Entry 7PEZ (electron microscopy, 7.90 A resolution (low resolution: residue-level contacts below are approximate; hydrogen-bond / salt-bridge calls are withheld)); this record covers chains o and J of the 11 polymer chains in the assembly.

# Chain o
Name: Histone H3.2
Source organism: Homo sapiens
UniProtKB: Q71DI3 (H32_HUMAN); residues 0-135 here correspond to UniProt positions 1-136 (UniProt number = residue number + 1)
Amino-acid sequence (136 residues; each row starts with the number of its first residue; numbering starts at 0):
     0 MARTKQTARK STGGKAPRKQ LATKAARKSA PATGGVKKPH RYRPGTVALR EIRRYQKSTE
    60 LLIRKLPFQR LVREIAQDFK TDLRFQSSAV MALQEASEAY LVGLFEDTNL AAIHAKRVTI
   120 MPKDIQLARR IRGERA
Disordered / not traced: 0-36, 134-135
Sequence notes: engineered mutation Ala110 (Cys111 in Q71DI3)

# Chain J
Molecule: 182-nt DNA strand
Source organism: synthetic construct
Sequence (182 nucleotides; numbered 3 to 184; the number before each row is that of its first residue):
     3 CGGCACTGGA ACAGGATGTA TATATGTGAC ACGTGCCTGG AGACTAGGGA GTAATCCCCT
    63 TGGCGGTTAA AACGCGGGGG ACAGCGCGTA CGTGCGTTTA AGCGGTGCTA GAGCTGTCTA
   123 CGACCAATTG AGCGGCCTCG GCACCGGGAT TCTCCAGGGG ATCCGGATGC TCGGGTCCGG
   183 CA

# Interface between chain o and chain J
Residue-residue contacts (21):
  Lys37(o) - DC157(J)
  Lys37(o) - DA158(J)
  Arg40(o) - DG78(J)
  Arg42(o) - DG81(J)
  Arg42(o) - DC156(J)
  Arg42(o) - DC157(J)
  Thr45(o) - DC156(J)
  Arg63(o) - DA73(J)
  Arg72(o) - DT63(J)
  Arg83(o) - DT62(J)
  Arg83(o) - DT63(J)
  Phe84(o) - DT62(J)
  Phe84(o) - DT63(J)
  Gln85(o) - DT62(J)
  Arg116(o) - DA83(J)
  Arg116(o) - DC84(J)
  Val117(o) - DG82(J)
  Val117(o) - DA83(J)
  Thr118(o) - DG82(J)
  Thr118(o) - DA83(J)
  Met120(o) - DC84(J)
Other interface residues (no listed pair), chain o (18 interface residues in all): Tyr41, Pro43, Leu61, Leu82, Lys115
Other interface residues (no listed pair), chain J (13 interface residues in all): DA72, DT155

# Overview
18 residues of chain o and 13 residues of chain J are in contact.
Chain o is Histone H3.2 (Homo sapiens) and chain J is a 182-nt DNA strand (synthetic construct); the
structure, Nucleosome 4 of the 4x177 nucleosome array containing H1, was determined by electron microscopy,
deposited together with 7PET, 7PEU, 7PEV, 7PEW, 7PEX, 7PEY and 16 further entries.
